Entry 3Q4R (X-ray diffraction, 1.60 A resolution); this record covers chain A.

# Chain A
Name: Uncharacterized protein MJ0754
From: Methanocaldococcus jannaschii
Notes: fragment: residues 11-185(deletion 1-10); engineered mutation(s): deletion 1-10
Reference sequence: Q58164 (Y754_METJA); residue numbers follow UniProt; this construct covers 11-185
Sequence (196 residues; each row starts with the number of its first residue; numbers below 1 keep their minus sign (Met-10 is residue -10)):
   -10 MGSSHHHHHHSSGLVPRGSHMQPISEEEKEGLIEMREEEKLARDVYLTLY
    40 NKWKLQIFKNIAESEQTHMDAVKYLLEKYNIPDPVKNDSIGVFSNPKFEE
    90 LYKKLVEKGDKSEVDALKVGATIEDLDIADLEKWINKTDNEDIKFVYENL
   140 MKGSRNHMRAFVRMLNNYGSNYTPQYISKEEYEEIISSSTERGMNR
Disordered / not traced: -10 to 10, 181-185
Sequence notes: expression tag (-10 to 10)
Ion coordination: Zn2+ site 1: Glu28, Glu54, His57; Zn2+ site 2: Glu54, Glu113, His146
Ligand contacts: B3P (2-[3-(2-hydroxy-1,1-dihydroxymethyl-ethylamino)-propylamino]-2-hydroxymethyl-propane-1,3-diol): Gln55, Asp59, Lys62, Tyr63, Glu66

# In short
Chain A binds compound B3P. The Zn2+ site 1 is built by Glu28, Glu54 and His57. The Zn2+ site 2 is built by
Glu54, Glu113 and His146.
Chain A is Uncharacterized protein MJ0754 (Methanocaldococcus jannaschii); the structure, Crystal Structure of
a deletion mutant(11-185) of hypothetical protein MJ0754 with Zn2+, was determined by X-ray diffraction (same
publication as 3Q4N, 3Q4O and 3Q4Q).
